Entry 9CCW (electron microscopy, 3.69 A resolution); this record covers chains A and C of the 3 polymer chains in the assembly.

Chain A:
Name: Type 1 fimbiral adhesin FimH
From: Escherichia coli UTI89
UniProtKB: Q1R2J4 (Q1R2J4_ECOUT); residues 1-279 here correspond to UniProt positions 22-300 (UniProt number = residue number + 21)
Chain sequence (279 residues; row label = number of the first residue in the row):
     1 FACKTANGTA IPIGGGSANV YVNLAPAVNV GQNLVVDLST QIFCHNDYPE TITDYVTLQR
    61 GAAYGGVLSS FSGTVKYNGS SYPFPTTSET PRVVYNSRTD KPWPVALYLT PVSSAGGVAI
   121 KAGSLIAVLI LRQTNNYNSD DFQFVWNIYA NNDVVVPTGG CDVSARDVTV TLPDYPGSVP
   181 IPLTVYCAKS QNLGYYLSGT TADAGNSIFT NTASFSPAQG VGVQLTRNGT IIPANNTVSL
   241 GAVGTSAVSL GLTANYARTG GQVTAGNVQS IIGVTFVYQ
Unresolved in the structure: 165-279
Disulfide bonds: C3-C44
Reported in the primary citation:
  - mutagenesis - N23K, T40K: abolished binding to Class 2
  - mutagenesis - N152K, V155D: abolished binding to Class 1
  - mutagenesis - Y64D, V67D, E89K, K121D, V128D, V145D, V155D: abolished binding to Class 3
  - mutagenesis - Y55D, S80K, R92D, K101D: abolished binding to Class 4
  - mutagenesis - A27V/V163A: increased binding to Classes 1-4
  - mutagenesis - A62S: decreased binding to Classes 1-4

Chain C:
Name: 2C07 heavy chain
From: Mus musculus
Chain sequence (245 residues; row label = number of the first residue in the row):
     1 TGVHSEVKLV ESGEGLVKPG GSLKLSCAAS GFTFSSYAMS WVRQTPEKRL DWVAYISSGG
    61 DHIYYADTVK GRFTISRDNA RNTLYLQMSS LKSEDTAMYY CTRDTGYYVS RYFDVWGTGT
   121 TVTVSSASTK GPSVFPLAPS SKSTSGGTAA LGCLVKDYFP EPVTVSWNSG ALTSGVHTFP
   181 AVLQSSGLYS LSSVVTVPSS SLGTQTYICN VNHKPSNTKV DKKVEPKSCR SLVPRGSSGH
   241 HHHHH
Unresolved in the structure: 1-5, 229-245
Disulfide bonds: C27-C101, C153-C209

Interface between chain A and chain C:
Contacting residue pairs - 15 pairs, chain A then chain C:
  N7(A) - Y64(C)
  N7(A) - Y107(C)
  Y21(A) - H62(C)
  Y21(A) - Y107(C)  hydrophobic
  N23(A) - S110(C)  hydrogen bond
  P26(A) - Y112(C)
  A122(A) - Y108(C)
  G123(A) - Y108(C)
  N151(A) - Y107(C)
  N151(A) - Y108(C)  hydrogen bond (backbone-backbone)
  N151(A) - V109(C)  hydrogen bond (backbone-backbone)
  N152(A) - Y108(C)
  N152(A) - V109(C)
  N152(A) - S110(C)
  D153(A) - Y108(C)
Interface residues without a listed pair, chain A (10 interface residues in all): L24
Interface residues without a listed pair, chain C (9 interface residues in all): G106, R111
The authors on this interface:
  - epitope / paratope residues, chain A: Y21(A), N151(A)

Overview:
The interface between chain A and chain C involves 10 residues on one side and 9 on the other; the contacts
include 3 hydrogen bonds. Among the polar pairs are N23(A)-S110(C), N151(A)-Y108(C) and N151(A)-V109(C). From
the paper: Y64D, V67D and E89K of chain A, among others, abolish binding to Class 3; epitope/paratope residues
Y21(A) and N151(A); 16 substitutions were tested in all.
Chain A is Type 1 fimbiral adhesin FimH (Escherichia coli UTI89) and chain C is 2C07 heavy chain (Mus
musculus); the structure, CryoEM Structure of Escherichia coli FimCH in complex with 2C07 Fab, was determined
by electron microscopy.
